PDB entry 6ILO | electron microscopy, 3.20 A resolution | chains B and C of the 3 polymer chains in the assembly

Chain B:
Molecule: Capsid protein VP2
Organism: Echovirus E6
Chain sequence (249 residues; numbered 10 to 258; the number before each row is that of its first residue):
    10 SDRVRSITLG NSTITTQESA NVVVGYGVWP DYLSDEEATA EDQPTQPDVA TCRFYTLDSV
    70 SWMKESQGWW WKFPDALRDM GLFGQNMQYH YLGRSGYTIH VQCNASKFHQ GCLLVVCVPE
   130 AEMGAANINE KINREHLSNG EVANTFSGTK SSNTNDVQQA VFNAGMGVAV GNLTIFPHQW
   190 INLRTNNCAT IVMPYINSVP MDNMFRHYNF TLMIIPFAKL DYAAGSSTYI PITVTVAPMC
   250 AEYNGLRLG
Unresolved in the structure: 44-50

Chain C:
Molecule: Capsid protein VP3
Organism: Echovirus E6
Chain sequence (234 residues; each row starts with the number of its first residue):
     1 GLPVMNTPGS NQFLTSDDYQ SPTAMPQFDV TPEMNIPGEV KNLMEIAEVD SVVPVNNVNE
    61 NVNSLEAYRI PVHSVTETGA QVFGFTLQPG ADTVMERTLL GEILNYYANW SGSIKLTFMY
   121 CGSAMATGKF LLAYSPPGAG VPKNRREAML GTHIIWDIGL QSSCVLCVPW ISQTHYRFVS
   181 KDSYTDAGFI TCWYQTSIVV PAEVQNQSVI LCFVSACNDF SVRLLRDSPF VRQT
Unresolved in the structure: 176-185

Interface between chain B and chain C:
Contacting residue pairs (50):
  Tyr35(B) - Gly38(C)
  Val37(B) - Pro37(C)  hydrophobic
  Lys116(B) - Ala124(C)
  Phe117(B) - Met125(C)  hydrophobic
  Phe117(B) - Val204(C)  hydrophobic
  Gln119(B) - Gly122(C)
  Gln119(B) - Ser123(C)  hydrogen bond (side chain-backbone)
  Gln119(B) - Gln205(C)
  Gln119(B) - Gln207(C)  hydrogen bond (side chain-backbone)
  Cys121(B) - Met119(C)  hydrophobic
  Cys121(B) - Cys121(C)  hydrophobic
  Phe171(B) - Asn63(C)
  Phe171(B) - Ser64(C)
  Val179(B) - Leu65(C)  hydrophobic
  Val179(B) - Tyr68(C)
  Gly180(B) - Ser51(C)
  Gly180(B) - Val52(C)  hydrogen bond (backbone-backbone)
  Gly180(B) - Tyr68(C)  hydrogen bond (backbone-side chain)
  Asn181(B) - Ser51(C)
  Asn181(B) - Arg97(C)  hydrogen bond (side chain-backbone)
  Asn181(B) - Thr98(C)
  Asn181(B) - Leu99(C)  hydrogen bond (side chain-backbone)
  Thr183(B) - Val49(C)
  Thr183(B) - Asp50(C)  hydrogen bond (side chain-backbone)
  Thr183(B) - Ser51(C)
  Ile184(B) - Val49(C)  hydrophobic
  Trp189(B) - Val52(C)  hydrophobic
  Trp189(B) - Phe213(C)  hydrophobic
  Asn191(B) - Tyr120(C)  hydrogen bond (side chain-backbone)
  Arg193(B) - Tyr120(C)
  Arg193(B) - Gly122(C)
  Arg193(B) - Ser123(C)  hydrogen bond (side chain-backbone)
  Arg193(B) - Ala124(C)
  Arg193(B) - Ile158(C)  hydrogen bond (side chain-backbone)
  Arg193(B) - Ser162(C)  hydrogen bond
  Thr194(B) - Ser162(C)
  Ile205(B) - Pro37(C)  hydrophobic
  Asn206(B) - Met34(C)
  Ser207(B) - Met34(C)
  Pro225(B) - Leu65(C)
  Pro225(B) - Arg69(C)
  Phe226(B) - Arg69(C)  hydrogen bond (backbone-side chain)
  Phe226(B) - Leu211(C)  hydrophobic
  Ala227(B) - Cys121(C)  hydrophobic
  Lys228(B) - Arg69(C)
  Asp230(B) - Gln205(C)
  Asp230(B) - Gln207(C)
  Tyr231(B) - Gln205(C)  hydrogen bond (backbone-side chain)
  Ala232(B) - Glu203(C)
  Gly234(B) - Glu203(C)
Interface residues without a listed pair, chain B (38 interface residues in all): Gln76, His118, Gly120, Val170, Ala178, Pro203, Tyr204, Val208, Pro209, Ile224, Ala233
Interface residues without a listed pair, chain C (36 interface residues in all): Ile36, Ile46, Ala126, Gly159, Ser208, Val209

Overview:
38 residues of chain B and 36 residues of chain C are in contact, with 13 hydrogen bonds. Polar pairs include
Gln119(B)-Ser123(C), Gln119(B)-Gln207(C) and Gly180(B)-Tyr68(C).
Here chain B is Capsid protein VP2 and chain C is Capsid protein VP3, both from Echovirus E6. Entry 6ILO
(Cryo-EM structure of empty Echovirus 6 particle at PH 7.4) was determined by electron microscopy, deposited
together with 6ILJ, 6ILK, 6ILL, 6ILM, 6ILN and 6ILP.
